5W7A - chains A and B; structure by X-ray diffraction, 2.30 A resolution.

[Chain A]
Name: Acyloxyacyl hydrolase small subunit
Source organism: Oryctolagus cuniculus
Notes: EC 3.1.1.77
UniProt: O18823 (AOAH_RABIT); numbering as in UniProt (aligned over 23-153)
Sequence (141 residues; each row starts with the number of its first residue):
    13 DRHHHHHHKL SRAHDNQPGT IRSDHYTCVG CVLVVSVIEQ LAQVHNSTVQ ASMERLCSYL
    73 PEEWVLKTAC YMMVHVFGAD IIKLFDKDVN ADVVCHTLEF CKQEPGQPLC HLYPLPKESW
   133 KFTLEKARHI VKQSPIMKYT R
Not modelled in the structure: 13-36, 74-80, 99-101, 117-119, 128-153
Differences from the reference sequence: expression tag (13-22)
Cystine bridges: Cys40-Cys113, Cys43-Cys107, Cys69-Cys82
Swiss-Prot annotation at these positions:
  - region: His37 to Cys69 (Important for enzyme activity, localization to cytoplasmic vesicles, and protein stability)
  - glycosylation: Asn58 (N-linked (GlcNAc...) asparagine)

[Chain B]
Name: Acyloxyacyl hydrolase large subunit
Source organism: Oryctolagus cuniculus
Notes: EC 3.1.1.77
UniProt: O18823 (AOAH_RABIT); residue numbers follow UniProt; this construct covers 154-575
Sequence (422 residues; numbered 154 to 575; the number before each row is that of its first residue):
   154 SGAGICSLPF LAKICQKIKL AIKNSVPIKD VDSDKYSIFP TLRGYHWRGR DCNDSDKTVY
   214 PGRRPDNWDA HRDSNCNGIW GVDPKDGIPY EKKFCEGSQP RGIILLGDAA GAHFHIPPEW
   274 LTVSQMSVNS FLNLPTAVTN ELDWPQLSGT TGFLDSASKI KENSIYLRLR KRNRCNHRDY
   334 QNISKNGASS RNVKSLIESL SRNQLLDHPA IVIYAMIGND VCNGRKTDPV SAMTTPEQLY
   394 ANVLKMLEAL NSHLPTGSHV ILYGLAHGAF LWDTLHSRYH PLGQLNKDVT YTQLYSFLGC
   454 LQVSPCPGWM SANETLRALT SERAQQLSET LRKIAASKKF TNFNLFYLDF AFQEVVEEWQ
   514 KMGGQPWELI EAVDGFHPNE VALLLFADQL WEKVQRQWPD VLGKENPFNP QIEEVFGDQG
   574 GH
Not modelled in the structure: 154-168
Differences from the reference sequence: engineered mutation Ala262 (Ser in O18823)
Cystine bridges: Cys205-Cys229, Cys248-Cys328, Cys375-Cys459
Glycans and other covalent adducts: N-acetylglucosamine (NAG) linked to Asn206, Asn466
Ion coordination: Ca2+ site 1: Asp183, Asp185, Asp187, Tyr189, Asp204, Asp207; Ca2+ site 2: Asp185, Asp187, Asp204, Asn206, Asp209, Val212; Ca2+ site 3: Asp222, Asp226, Asn228, Asn230, Ile232, Glu244
Small-molecule neighbours: 3-hydroxy-tetradecanoic acid (FTT): Ala262, Phe267, Asn339, Gly340, Asn372, His433, Leu447, Leu451, Pro458, Val526, Asp527, Phe529, His530
Swiss-Prot annotation at these positions:
  - region: Lys172 to Lys176 (Lipopolysaccharide binding)
  - binding site (Ca(2+)): Asp183, Asp185, Asp187, Tyr189, Asp204, Asn206, Asp207, Asp209, Val212, Asp222, Asp226, Asn228, Asn230, Ile232, Glu244
  - site (Interacts with lipopolysaccharide): Arg344, Arg378
  - glycosylation (N-linked (GlcNAc...) asparagine): Asn206, Asn466
What the authors report for this chain:
  - binding site for phosphate ion: Arg378

[Chain A / chain B interface]
Pairs across the interface - 29 pairs, chain A then chain B:
  Cys40(A) - Leu454(B)  hydrophobic
  Val41(A) - Leu454(B)  hydrophobic
  Val41(A) - Val456(B)  hydrophobic
  Leu45(A) - Leu274(B)  hydrophobic
  Leu45(A) - Leu435(B)  hydrophobic
  Ser48(A) - Leu435(B)
  Val49(A) - Leu274(B)  hydrophobic
  Val49(A) - Val276(B)  hydrophobic
  Val49(A) - Met279(B)  hydrophobic
  Gln52(A) - Val276(B)
  Gln52(A) - Leu435(B)
  Gln52(A) - Leu438(B)
  Leu53(A) - Val276(B)  hydrophobic
  Gln55(A) - Asn439(B)  hydrogen bond
  Val56(A) - Val276(B)  hydrophobic
  Val56(A) - Leu438(B)  hydrophobic
  Leu68(A) - Met279(B)  hydrophobic
  Tyr71(A) - Met279(B)  hydrophobic
  Leu72(A) - Phe284(B)  hydrophobic
  Leu121(A) - Cys453(B)
  Cys122(A) - Cys453(B)  disulfide
  Cys122(A) - Leu454(B)
  His123(A) - Phe450(B)
  Leu124(A) - Gln446(B)  hydrogen bond (backbone-side chain)
  Leu124(A) - Phe450(B)
  Tyr125(A) - Asp441(B)
  Tyr125(A) - Val442(B)  hydrophobic
  Pro126(A) - Asp441(B)
  Pro126(A) - Gln446(B)
Interface residues without a listed pair, chain A (22 interface residues in all): His37, Val44, Asp104, Pro120
Interface residues without a listed pair, chain B (16 interface residues in all): Leu447, Leu451
Disulfides between the chains: Cys122(A)-Cys453(B)

[In short]
22 residues of chain A face 16 of chain B across their interface, with 1 disulfide bond and 2 hydrogen bonds.
Polar pairs include Gln55(A)-Asn439(B) and Leu124(A)-Gln446(B). Chain B binds 3-hydroxy-tetradecanoic acid.
N-acetylglucosamine is covalently linked to Asn206(B) and Asn466(B). From the paper: a binding site for
phosphate ion at Arg378(B).
Here chain A is Acyloxyacyl hydrolase small subunit and chain B is Acyloxyacyl hydrolase large subunit, both
from Oryctolagus cuniculus. Entry 5W7A (Rabbit acyloxyacyl hydrolase (AOAH), proteolytically processed, S262A
mutant, with LPS (low quality saposin domain)) was determined by X-ray diffraction (same publication as 5W78
and 5W7C).
